Entry 8DXO (electron microscopy, 3.60 A resolution); this record covers chains E and F of the 7 polymer chains in the assembly.

[Chain E]
Molecule: Volume-regulated anion channel subunit LRRC8C, Volume-regulated anion channel subunit LRRC8A
Source organism: Homo sapiens
UniProtKB: chimeric construct of Q8TDW0, Q8IWT6: residues 1-176 from Q8TDW0 (LRC8C_HUMAN) positions 1-183 (same numbers); residues 176-177 from Q8IWT6 positions 182-206 (offset varies); residues 177-802 from Q8TDW0 (LRC8C_HUMAN) positions 206-802 (same numbers)
Amino-acid sequence (825 residues; each row starts with the number of its first residue; note: 54 numbers in that range are skipped by the numbering (no residue carries them; nothing is unmodelled there); a row labelled like 176A-176Z holds insertion residues (176A, then the next letters in order)):
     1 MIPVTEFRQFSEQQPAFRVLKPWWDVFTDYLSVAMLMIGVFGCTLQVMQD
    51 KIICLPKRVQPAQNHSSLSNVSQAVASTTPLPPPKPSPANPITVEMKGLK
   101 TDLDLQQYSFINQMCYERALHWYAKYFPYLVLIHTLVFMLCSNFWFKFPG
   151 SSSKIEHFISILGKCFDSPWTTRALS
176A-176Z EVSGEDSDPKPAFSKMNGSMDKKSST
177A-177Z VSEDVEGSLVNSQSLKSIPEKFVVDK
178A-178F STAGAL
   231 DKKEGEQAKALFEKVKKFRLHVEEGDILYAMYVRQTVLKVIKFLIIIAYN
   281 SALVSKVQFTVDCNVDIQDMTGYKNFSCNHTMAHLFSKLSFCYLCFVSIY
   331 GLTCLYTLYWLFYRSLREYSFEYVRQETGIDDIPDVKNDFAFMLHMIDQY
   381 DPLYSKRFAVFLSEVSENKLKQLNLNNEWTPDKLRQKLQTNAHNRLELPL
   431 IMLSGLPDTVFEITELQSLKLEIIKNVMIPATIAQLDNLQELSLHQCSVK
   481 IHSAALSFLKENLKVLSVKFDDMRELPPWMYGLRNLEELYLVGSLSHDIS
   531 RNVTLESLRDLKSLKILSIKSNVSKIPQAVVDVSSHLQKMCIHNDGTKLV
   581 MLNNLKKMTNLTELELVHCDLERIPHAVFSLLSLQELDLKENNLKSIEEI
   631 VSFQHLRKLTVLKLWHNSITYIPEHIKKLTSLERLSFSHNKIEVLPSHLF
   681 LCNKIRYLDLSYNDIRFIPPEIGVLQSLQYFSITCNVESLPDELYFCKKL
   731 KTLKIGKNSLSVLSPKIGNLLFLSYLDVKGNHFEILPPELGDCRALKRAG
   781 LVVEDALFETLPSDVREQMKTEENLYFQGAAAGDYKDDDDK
Not modelled in the structure: 1-15, 60-94, 176A-176Z, 177A-177Z, 178A-178F, 406-821
Differences from the reference sequence: linker (177G); expression tag (803-821)
UniProt features mapped onto this chain:
  - glycosylation (N-linked (GlcNAc...) asparagine): Asn-64, Asn-70
  - modified residue: Thr-176Z (Phosphothreonine), Ser-177B (Phosphoserine), Ser-177N (Phosphoserine), Ser-177Q (Phosphoserine)
Disulfide bonds: Cys-54/Cys-308, Cys-115/Cys-293

[Chain F]
Molecule: Volume-regulated anion channel subunit LRRC8C, Volume-regulated anion channel subunit LRRC8A
Source organism: Homo sapiens
UniProtKB: chimeric construct of Q8TDW0, Q8IWT6: residues 1-177 from Q8TDW0 (LRC8C_HUMAN) positions 1-183 (same numbers); residues 177-178 from Q8IWT6 positions 182-206 (offset varies); residues 178-802 from Q8TDW0 (LRC8C_HUMAN) positions 206-802 (same numbers)
Amino-acid sequence (825 residues; each row starts with the number of its first residue; note: 53 numbers in that range are skipped by the numbering (no residue carries them; nothing is unmodelled there); a row labelled like 177A-177Z holds insertion residues (177A, then the next letters in order)):
     1 MIPVTEFRQFSEQQPAFRVLKPWWDVFTDYLSVAMLMIGVFGCTLQVMQD
    51 KIICLPKRVQPAQNHSSLSNVSQAVASTTPLPPPKPSPANPITVEMKGLK
   101 TDLDLQQYSFINQMCYERALHWYAKYFPYLVLIHTLVFMLCSNFWFKFPG
   151 SSSKIEHFISILGKCFDSPWTTRALSE
177A-177Z VSGEDSDPKPAFSKMNGSMDKKSSTV
178A-178Z SEDVEGSLVNSQSLKSIPEKFVVDKS
179A-179E TAGAL
   231 DKKEGEQAKALFEKVKKFRLHVEEGDILYAMYVRQTVLKVIKFLIIIAYN
   281 SALVSKVQFTVDCNVDIQDMTGYKNFSCNHTMAHLFSKLSFCYLCFVSIY
   331 GLTCLYTLYWLFYRSLREYSFEYVRQETGIDDIPDVKNDFAFMLHMIDQY
   381 DPLYSKRFAVFLSEVSENKLKQLNLNNEWTPDKLRQKLQTNAHNRLELPL
   431 IMLSGLPDTVFEITELQSLKLEIIKNVMIPATIAQLDNLQELSLHQCSVK
   481 IHSAALSFLKENLKVLSVKFDDMRELPPWMYGLRNLEELYLVGSLSHDIS
   531 RNVTLESLRDLKSLKILSIKSNVSKIPQAVVDVSSHLQKMCIHNDGTKLV
   581 MLNNLKKMTNLTELELVHCDLERIPHAVFSLLSLQELDLKENNLKSIEEI
   631 VSFQHLRKLTVLKLWHNSITYIPEHIKKLTSLERLSFSHNKIEVLPSHLF
   681 LCNKIRYLDLSYNDIRFIPPEIGVLQSLQYFSITCNVESLPDELYFCKKL
   731 KTLKIGKNSLSVLSPKIGNLLFLSYLDVKGNHFEILPPELGDCRALKRAG
   781 LVVEDALFETLPSDVREQMKTEENLYFQGAAAGDYKDDDDK
Not modelled in the structure: 1-15, 60-94, 177A-177Z, 178A-178Z, 179A-179E, 406-821
Differences from the reference sequence: linker (178F); expression tag (803-821)
UniProt features mapped onto this chain:
  - glycosylation (N-linked (GlcNAc...) asparagine): Asn-64, Asn-70
  - modified residue: Thr-177Y (Phosphothreonine), Ser-178A (Phosphoserine), Ser-178M (Phosphoserine), Ser-178P (Phosphoserine)
Disulfide bonds: Cys-54/Cys-308, Cys-115/Cys-293

[How chain E and chain F interact]
Pairs across the interface - 47 pairs, chain E then chain F:
  Arg-18(E) with Glu-156(F), salt bridge
  Trp-23(E) with Pro-149(F), hydrophobic
  Tyr-30(E) with Lys-147(F)
  Phe-41(E) with Tyr-129(F)
  Met-48(E) with Val-47(F), hydrophobic
  Gln-49(E) with Val-47(F); Lys-51(F)
  Ile-53(E) with Gln-106(F); Phe-110(F), hydrophobic; Gln-113(F)
  Cys-54(E) with Gln-106(F), hydrogen bond (backbone-side chain)
  Leu-55(E) with Gln-107(F); Phe-110(F), hydrophobic
  Arg-58(E) with Asp-299(F)
  Val-59(E) with Asp-299(F)
  Met-96(E) with Lys-57(F); Tyr-303(F), hydrophobic
  Lys-97(E) with Gly-302(F); Tyr-303(F)
  Gly-98(E) with Thr-101(F), hydrogen bond (backbone-backbone); Asp-102(F); Tyr-303(F), hydrogen bond (backbone-side chain)
  Leu-99(E) with Asp-102(F); Asp-299(F); Met-300(F); Thr-301(F), hydrogen bond (backbone-backbone)
  Lys-100(E) with Asp-102(F), salt bridge
  Thr-101(E) with Asp-104(F); Gln-107(F)
  Tyr-108(E) with Asp-104(F), hydrogen bond; Gln-106(F)
  Asn-112(E) with Gln-106(F), hydrogen bond
  Phe-166(E) with Lys-247(F)
  Phe-289(E) with Gln-113(F); Glu-117(F); Arg-118(F)
  Ser-307(E) with Met-300(F)
  Asn-309(E) with Phe-110(F); Gln-113(F); Met-114(F)
  Thr-311(E) with Gln-113(F)
  His-314(E) with Glu-117(F), salt bridge
  Leu-315(E) with Tyr-126(F)
  Tyr-380(E) with Gly-150(F); Ser-153(F)
  Asp-381(E) with His-251(F), salt bridge
  Leu-383(E) with His-251(F)
Other interface residues (no listed pair), chain E (38 interface residues in all): Lys-21, Pro-22, Val-26, Met-37, Leu-45, Pro-56, Lys-57, Leu-103, His-310
Other interface residues (no listed pair), chain F (31 interface residues in all): Leu-103, Leu-136, Phe-148, Gln-298

[Summary]
38 residues of chain E and 31 residues of chain F are in contact, with 6 hydrogen bonds and 4 salt bridges.
Polar contacts include Arg-18(E)/Glu-156(F), Lys-100(E)/Asp-102(F) and His-314(E)/Glu-117(F).
Chain E and chain F are both Volume-regulated anion channel subunit LRRC8C, Volume-regulated anion channel
subunit LRRC8A (Homo sapiens); the structure, Structure of LRRC8C-LRRC8A(IL125) Chimera, Class 2, was
determined by electron microscopy (same publication as 8DXN, 8DXP, 8DXQ and 8DXR).
